PDB entry 3AVS | X-ray diffraction, 1.85 A resolution | chain A

== Chain A ==
Name: Lysine-specific demethylase 6A
Organism: Homo sapiens
Notes: EC 1.14.11.-
UniProt: O15550 (KDM6A_HUMAN); residue numbers follow UniProt; this construct covers 880-1401
Chain sequence (531 residues; numbered 871 to 1401; the number before each row is that of its first residue):
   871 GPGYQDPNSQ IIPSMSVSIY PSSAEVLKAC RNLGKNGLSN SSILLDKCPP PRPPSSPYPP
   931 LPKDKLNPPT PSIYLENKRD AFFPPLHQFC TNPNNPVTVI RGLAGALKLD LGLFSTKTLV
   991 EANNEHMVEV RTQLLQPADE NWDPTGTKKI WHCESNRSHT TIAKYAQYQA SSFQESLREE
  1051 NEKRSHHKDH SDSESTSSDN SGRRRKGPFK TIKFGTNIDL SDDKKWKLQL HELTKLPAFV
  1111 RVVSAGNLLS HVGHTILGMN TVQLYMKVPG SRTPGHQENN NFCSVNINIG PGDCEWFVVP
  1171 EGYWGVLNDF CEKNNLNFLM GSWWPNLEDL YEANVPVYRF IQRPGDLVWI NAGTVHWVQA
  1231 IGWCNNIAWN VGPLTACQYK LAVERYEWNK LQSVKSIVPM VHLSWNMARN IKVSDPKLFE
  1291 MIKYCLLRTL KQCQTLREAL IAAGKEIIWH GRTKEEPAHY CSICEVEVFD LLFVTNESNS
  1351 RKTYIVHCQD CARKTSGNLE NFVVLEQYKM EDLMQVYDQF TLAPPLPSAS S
Disordered / not traced: 871-885, 903-909, 1049-1077, 1396-1401
Construct notes: expression tag (871-879)
Metal / ion sites: Ni2+ site 1: His1146, Glu1148, His1226 (together with N-oxalylglycine); Ni2+ site 2 near His1320 (its only coordinating residue here); Zn2+: Cys1331, Cys1334, Cys1358, Cys1361
Small-molecule neighbours: N-oxalylglycine (OGA): Phe1084, Tyr1135, Lys1137, Thr1143, His1146, Glu1148, Ser1154, Val1155, Asn1156, Trp1166, Ile1220, His1226, Val1228, Asn1236, Ala1238
Swiss-Prot annotation at these positions:
  - binding site (Fe cation): His1146, Glu1148, His1226
  - binding site (Zn(2+)): Cys1331, Cys1334, Cys1358, Cys1361
  - natural variant: Arg922 (R922K: In a patient with chronic myelomonocytic leukemia), Leu1106 (L1106R: In a colorectal cancer sample)
  - mutagenesis: His1146 (H1146A: Abolishes histone demethylase activity)
From the paper describing this entry:
  - binding site for N-oxalylglycine: Lys1137, Thr1143, Ser1154, Asn1156
  - Ni2+ coordination: His1146, Glu1148, His1226
  - Zn2+ coordination: Cys1331, Cys1334, Cys1358, Cys1361
  - contacts within the chain: His1320-Tyr1354 (hydrophobic contact), Tyr1354-Val1356 (hydrophobic contact)
  - mutagenesis - N1026A: unchanged catalytic activity
  - mutagenesis - E999A, R1001A, N1087A, D1089A, P1144A, E1148A, H1320A, H1329A, L1342A: abolished catalytic activity
  - catalytic residues: Glu1148
  - mutagenesis - H1320Q, E1326A, H1329Y, Y1354A: decreased catalytic activity

== In short ==
Bound to chain A: N-oxalylglycine. His1146, Glu1148 and His1226 coordinate Ni2+ site 1. Cys1331, Cys1334,
Cys1358 and Cys1361 coordinate Zn2+. From UniProt: 3 Fe cation-binding residues, 4 Zn2+-binding residues and
one mutagenesis site. The paper reports the catalytic residue Glu1148; E999A, R1001A and N1087A, among others,
abolish catalytic activity; 14 substitutions were tested in all.
Chain A is Lysine-specific demethylase 6A (Homo sapiens); the structure, Catalytic fragment of UTX/KDM6A bound
with N-oxyalylglycine, and Ni(II), was determined by X-ray diffraction together with 3AVR from the same study.
